Entry 8IAT (X-ray diffraction, 1.80 A resolution); this record covers chains C and D of the 4 polymer chains in the assembly.

# Chain C (and D)
Name: Pyruvate kinase
From: Streptococcus pneumoniae R6
Notes: chain D of this document is another copy of the same molecule, construct and numbering; everything in this record applies to it too
UniProt: Q8DQ84 (Q8DQ84_STRR6); residue numbers follow UniProt; this construct covers 1-501
Amino-acid sequence (521 residues; each row starts with the number of its first residue; numbers below 1 keep their minus sign (Met-19 is residue -19)):
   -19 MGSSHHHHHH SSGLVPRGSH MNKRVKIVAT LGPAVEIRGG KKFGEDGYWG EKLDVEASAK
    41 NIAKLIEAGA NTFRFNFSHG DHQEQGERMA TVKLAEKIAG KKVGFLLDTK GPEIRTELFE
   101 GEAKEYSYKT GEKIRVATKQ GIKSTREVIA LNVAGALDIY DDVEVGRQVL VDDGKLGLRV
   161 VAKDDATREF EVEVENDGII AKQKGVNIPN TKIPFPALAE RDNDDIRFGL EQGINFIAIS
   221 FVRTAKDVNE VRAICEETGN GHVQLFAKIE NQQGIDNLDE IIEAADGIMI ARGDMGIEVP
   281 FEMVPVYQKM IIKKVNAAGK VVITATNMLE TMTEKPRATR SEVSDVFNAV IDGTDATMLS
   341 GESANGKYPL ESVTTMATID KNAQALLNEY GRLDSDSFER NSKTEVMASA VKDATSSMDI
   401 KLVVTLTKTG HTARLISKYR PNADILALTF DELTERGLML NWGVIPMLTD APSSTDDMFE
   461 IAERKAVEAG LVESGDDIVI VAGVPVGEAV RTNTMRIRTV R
Not modelled in the structure: -19 to 0 (chain D: -19 to 0, 501)
Construct notes: initiating methionine (-19); expression tag (-18 to 0)
Metal / ion sites: K+: Asn56, Ser58, Asp88, Thr89; Mg2+: Glu250, Asp274 (together with oxalate ion)
Small-molecule neighbours:
  - oxalate ion (OXL), molecule 1: Arg54, Lys248, Glu250, Ala271, Arg272, Gly273, Asp274, Thr306, Met338
  - oxalate ion (OXL), molecule 2: Thr407, Lys408, Thr409, Gly410, His411, Thr412, Gly483, Gly487, Glu488, Ala489, Val490
From the paper describing this entry:
  - catalytic residues: Arg54, Lys248 (proposed by the authors, not directly observed)
  - mutagenesis - A218V (300-fold), K408E/H411N: decreased catalytic activity
  - mutagenesis - T407A: decreased catalytic activity on in the absence of FBP
  - mutagenesis - S382A/T384A: abolished growth

# How chain C and chain D interact
Residue-residue contacts (38; chain C residue first):
  Arg380(C) with Ser397(D)
  Lys383(C) with Met398(D); Asp477(D), salt bridge; Ile497(D); Thr499(D), hydrogen bond
  Val386(C) with Ala394(D), hydrophobic; Met398(D), hydrophobic; Ile497(D), hydrophobic
  Met387(C) with Met495(D), hydrophobic
  Asp393(C) with Asp393(D)
  Ala394(C) with Val386(D), hydrophobic
  Ser397(C) with Arg380(D)
  Met398(C) with Val386(D), hydrophobic
  Thr455(C) with Asp456(D), hydrogen bond
  Asp456(C) with Thr455(D), hydrogen bond
  Asp477(C) with Lys383(D), salt bridge
  Val484(C) with Arg496(D)
  Arg491(C) with Thr499(D)
  Thr492(C) with Ile497(D); Arg498(D); Thr499(D)
  Asn493(C) with Arg496(D); Ile497(D), hydrogen bond (backbone-backbone)
  Thr494(C) with Thr494(D); Met495(D); Arg496(D)
  Met495(C) with Ala390(D), hydrophobic; Asn493(D); Thr494(D); Met495(D), hydrogen bond (backbone-backbone)
  Arg496(C) with Val484(D); Asn493(D); Thr494(D)
  Ile497(C) with Lys383(D); Val386(D), hydrophobic; Met387(D), hydrophobic; Asn493(D), hydrogen bond (backbone-backbone)
  Thr499(C) with Lys383(D), hydrogen bond
Interface residues without a listed pair, chain C (23 interface residues in all): Ala390, Arg498, Arg501
Interface residues without a listed pair, chain D (22 interface residues in all): Phe459, Pro485

# In short
The interface between chain C and chain D involves 23 residues on one side and 22 on the other; the contacts
include 7 hydrogen bonds and 2 salt bridges. Among the polar pairs are Lys383(C)-Asp477(D),
Lys383(C)-Thr499(D) and Thr455(C)-Asp456(D). From the paper: catalytic residues Arg54(C) and Lys248(C); A218V
and K408E/H411N of chain C reduce catalytic activity; 4 substitutions were tested in all.
Chain C and chain D are both Pyruvate kinase (Streptococcus pneumoniae R6); the structure, Crystal structure
of Streptococcus pneumoniae pyruvate kinase in complex with oxalate, was determined by X-ray diffraction,
deposited together with 8IAS, 8IAU, 8IAV, 8IAW and 8IAX.
